PDB entry 7BRG | X-ray diffraction, 2.45 A resolution | chains A and B of the 3 polymer chains in the assembly

Chain A (and B):
Protein: Atrial natriuretic peptide receptor 1
Organism: Rattus norvegicus
Notes: EC 4.6.1.2; chain B of this document is another copy of the same molecule, construct and numbering; everything in this record applies to it too
UniProt: P18910 (ANPRA_RAT); residues 1-435 here correspond to UniProt positions 29-463 (UniProt number = residue number + 28)
Amino-acid sequence (435 residues; numbered 1 to 435; the number before each row is that of its first residue):
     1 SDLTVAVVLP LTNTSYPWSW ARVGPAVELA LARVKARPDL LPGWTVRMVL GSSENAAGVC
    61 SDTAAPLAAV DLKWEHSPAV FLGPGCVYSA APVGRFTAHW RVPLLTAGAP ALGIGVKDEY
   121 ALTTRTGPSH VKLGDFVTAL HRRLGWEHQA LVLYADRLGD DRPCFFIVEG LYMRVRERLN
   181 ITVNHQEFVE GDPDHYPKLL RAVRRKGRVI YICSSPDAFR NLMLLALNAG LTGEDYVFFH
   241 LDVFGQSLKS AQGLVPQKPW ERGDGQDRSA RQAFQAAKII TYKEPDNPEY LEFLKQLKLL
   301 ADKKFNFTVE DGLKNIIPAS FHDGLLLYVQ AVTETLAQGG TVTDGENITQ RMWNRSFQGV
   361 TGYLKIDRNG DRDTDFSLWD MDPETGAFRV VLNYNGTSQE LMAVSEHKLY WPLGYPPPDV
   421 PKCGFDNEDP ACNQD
Disordered / not traced: 427-435
Disulfide bonds: Cys-60/Cys-86, Cys-164/Cys-213
Covalently attached groups: glycan linked to Asn-13; N-acetylglucosamine (NAG) linked to Asn-395

Chain A / chain B interface:
Pairs across the interface (15; chain A residue first):
  Asp-62(A) / Arg-95(B)  salt bridge
  Thr-63(A) / Arg-95(B)
  Thr-63(A) / Phe-96(B)
  Leu-67(A) / Phe-96(B)  hydrophobic
  Leu-67(A) / His-99(B)
  Val-70(A) / Val-70(B)  hydrophobic
  Asp-71(A) / Trp-74(B)
  Trp-74(A) / Val-70(B)  hydrophobic
  Trp-74(A) / Asp-71(B)
  Trp-74(A) / Trp-74(B)  hydrophobic
  Arg-95(A) / Asp-62(B)  salt bridge
  Arg-95(A) / Thr-63(B)
  Phe-96(A) / Thr-63(B)
  Phe-96(A) / Leu-67(B)  hydrophobic
  His-99(A) / Leu-67(B)
Interface residues without a listed pair, chain A (12 interface residues in all): Pro-66, Trp-100, Glu-119
Interface residues without a listed pair, chain B (12 interface residues in all): Pro-66, Trp-100, Glu-119

Summary:
The chain A/chain B interface involves 12 residues from each chain; the contacts include 2 salt bridges. The
salt-bridged pair is Asp-62(A)/Arg-95(B). Covalently linked N-acetylglucosamine: at Asn-395(A).
Chain A and chain B are both Atrial natriuretic peptide receptor 1 (Rattus norvegicus); the structure, Atrial
Natriuretic Peptide Receptor complexed with rat Atrial Natriuretic Peptide, was determined by X-ray
diffraction.
